Entry 1QAS (X-ray diffraction, 2.40 A resolution); this record covers chain A.

Chain A:
Name: Phospholipase C delta-1
From: Rattus norvegicus
Notes: EC 3.1.4.11
Reference sequence: P10688 (PLCD1_RAT); residue numbers follow UniProt; this construct covers 135-756
Sequence (622 residues; numbered 135 to 756; the number before each row is that of its first residue):
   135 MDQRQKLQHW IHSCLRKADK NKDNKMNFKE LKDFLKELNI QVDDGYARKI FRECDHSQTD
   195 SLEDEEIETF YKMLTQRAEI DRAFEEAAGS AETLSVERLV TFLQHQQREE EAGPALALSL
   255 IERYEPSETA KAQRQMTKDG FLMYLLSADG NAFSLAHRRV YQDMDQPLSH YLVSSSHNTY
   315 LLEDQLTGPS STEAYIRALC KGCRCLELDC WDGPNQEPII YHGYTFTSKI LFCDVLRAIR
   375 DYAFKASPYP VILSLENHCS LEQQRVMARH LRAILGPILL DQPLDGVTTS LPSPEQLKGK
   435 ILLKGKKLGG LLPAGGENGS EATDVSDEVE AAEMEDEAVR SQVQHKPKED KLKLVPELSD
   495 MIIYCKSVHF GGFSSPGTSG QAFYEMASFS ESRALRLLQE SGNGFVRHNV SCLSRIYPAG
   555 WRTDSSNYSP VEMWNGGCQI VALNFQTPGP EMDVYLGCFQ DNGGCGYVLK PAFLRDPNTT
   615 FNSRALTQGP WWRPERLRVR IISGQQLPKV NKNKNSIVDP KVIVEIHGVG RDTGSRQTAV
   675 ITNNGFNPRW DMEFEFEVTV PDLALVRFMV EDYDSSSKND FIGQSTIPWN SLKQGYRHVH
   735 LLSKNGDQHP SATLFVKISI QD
Not modelled in the structure: 135-204, 445-486, 646-650
Curated features (UniProtKB/Swiss-Prot):
  - active site: His311, His356
  - binding site (Ca(2+)): Asp153, Asn155, Asp157, Lys159, Glu164, Asp189, Ser191, Thr193, Ser195, Glu200, Asn312, Glu341, Asp343, Glu390, Ile651, Asp653, Asn677, Asp706, Tyr707, Asp708
  - binding site (substrate): Lys438, Lys440, Ser522, Arg549
  - modified residue: Thr457 (Phosphothreonine), Ser460 (Phosphoserine)
  - glycosylation: Ser191 (O-linked (GlcNAc) serine), Thr193 (O-linked (GlcNAc) threonine)
  - natural variant: Ile412 (I412M: In SHR), Thr423 (T423S: In SHR), Val463 (V463D: In SHR), Gly668 (G668A: In SHR)
  - mutagenesis: His311 (H311A: Lowers activity 10000-fold), Asn312 (N312A: Lowers activity 10000-fold), Leu320 (L320A: Lowers activity 3-fold), Glu341 (E341A/H/Q: Lowers activity 200000-fold), Asp343 (D343A: Lowers activity 1000-fold; D343R: Lowers activity 100000-fold), His356 (H356A: Lowers activity 1000-fold), Phe360 (F360A: Lowers activity 4-fold), Glu390 (E390A/H/K: Lowers activity 1000-fold; E390Q: Lowers activity 200-fold), Lys438 (K438A: Lowers activity very slightly), Lys440 (K440A: No effect on activity towards phosphatidylinositol 4-monophosphate. Lowers activity 5-fold towards phosphatidylinositol 4,5-bisphosphate), Ser522 (S522A: Lowers activity 10000-fold), Arg549 (R549A: Lowers activity 600-fold), 2 further mutagenesis entries in UniProt

In short:
Curated annotation (UniProt) lists active-site residues His311 and His356, 20 Ca2+-binding residues, 4
substrate-binding residues and 14 mutagenesis sites.
Chain A is Phospholipase C delta-1 (Rattus norvegicus); the structure, 1-phosphatidylinositol-4,5-bisphosphate
phosphodiesterase delta 1, was determined by X-ray diffraction together with 1QAT from the same study.
